Entry 7E82 (electron microscopy, 3.30 A resolution); this record covers chains e and o of the 67 polymer chains in the assembly.

[Chain e]
Molecule: Flagellar basal-body rod protein FlgF
From: Salmonella typhimurium (strain LT2 / SGSC1412 / ATCC 700720)
UniProtKB: P16323 (FLGF_SALTY); numbering as in UniProt (aligned over 1-251)
Chain sequence (251 residues; row label = number of the first residue in the row):
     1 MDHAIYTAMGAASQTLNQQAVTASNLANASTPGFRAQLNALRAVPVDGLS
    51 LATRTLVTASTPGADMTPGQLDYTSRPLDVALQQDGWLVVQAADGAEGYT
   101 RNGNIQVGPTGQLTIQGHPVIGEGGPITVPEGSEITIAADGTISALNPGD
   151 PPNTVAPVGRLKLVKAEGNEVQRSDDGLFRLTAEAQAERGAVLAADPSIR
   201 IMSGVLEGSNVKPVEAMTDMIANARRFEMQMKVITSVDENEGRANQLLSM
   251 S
Not modelled in the structure: 1, 251

[Chain o]
Molecule: Flagellar basal body rod protein FlgB
From: Salmonella typhimurium (strain LT2 / SGSC1412 / ATCC 700720)
UniProtKB: P16437 (FLGB_SALTY); residues 1-138 here = UniProt positions 1-138
Chain sequence (138 residues; numbered 1 to 138; the number before each row is that of its first residue):
     1 MLDRLDAALRFQQEALNLRAQRQEILAANIANADTPGYQARDIDFASELK
    51 KVMVRGREETGGVALTLTSSHHIPAQAVSSPAVDLLYRVPDQPSLDGNTV
   101 DMDRERTQFADNSLKYQMGLTVLGSQLKGMMNVLQGGN
Not modelled in the structure: 1, 56-81, 137-138

[Chain e / chain o interface]
Contacting residue pairs (24):
  H3(e) with S94(o), hydrogen bond
  V46(e) with P93(o); S94(o); L95(o)
  D47(e) with P93(o)
  L49(e) with V89(o), hydrophobic; P90(o)
  S50(e) with P90(o), hydrogen bond (side chain-backbone); D91(o), hydrogen bond (side chain-backbone); P93(o)
  L51(e) with D91(o); P93(o)
  T53(e) with Q92(o), hydrogen bond
  R54(e) with Q92(o), hydrogen bond (side chain-backbone); P93(o), hydrogen bond (side chain-backbone)
  L56(e) with L95(o), hydrophobic
  E241(e) with R106(o), salt bridge
  A244(e) with R106(o), hydrogen bond (backbone-side chain)
  N245(e) with R106(o)
  L247(e) with A110(o), hydrophobic
  L248(e) with I30(o), hydrophobic; R106(o); F109(o), hydrophobic
  M250(e) with Q117(o)
Other interface residues (no listed pair), chain e (17 interface residues in all): G48, A52
Other interface residues (no listed pair), chain o (15 interface residues in all): D96, M102, S113

[Overview]
Chain e and chain o form an interface of 17 and 15 residues respectively; the contacts include 7 hydrogen
bonds and 1 salt bridge. Polar contacts include E241(e)-R106(o), H3(e)-S94(o) and S50(e)-P90(o).
Chain e is Flagellar basal-body rod protein FlgF and chain o is Flagellar basal body rod protein FlgB, both
from Salmonella typhimurium (strain LT2 / SGSC1412 / ATCC 700720); the structure, Cryo-EM structure of the
flagellar rod with partial hook from Salmonella, was determined by electron microscopy, deposited together
with 7CBL, 7CBM, 7CG0, 7CG4, 7CGO, 7E80 and 7E81.
